5HTO - chains D and E of the 6 polymer chains in the assembly; structure by X-ray diffraction, 1.90 A resolution.

== Chain D (and E) ==
Molecule: L-lactate dehydrogenase
From: Plasmodium vivax
Notes: EC 1.1.1.27; chain E of this document is another copy of the same molecule, construct and numbering; everything in this record applies to it too
UniProt: Q4PRK9 (Q4PRK9_PLAVI); numbering as in UniProt (aligned over 1-316)
Chain sequence (346 residues; numbered -29 to 316; the number before each row is that of its first residue; numbers below 1 keep their minus sign (Met-29 is residue -29)):
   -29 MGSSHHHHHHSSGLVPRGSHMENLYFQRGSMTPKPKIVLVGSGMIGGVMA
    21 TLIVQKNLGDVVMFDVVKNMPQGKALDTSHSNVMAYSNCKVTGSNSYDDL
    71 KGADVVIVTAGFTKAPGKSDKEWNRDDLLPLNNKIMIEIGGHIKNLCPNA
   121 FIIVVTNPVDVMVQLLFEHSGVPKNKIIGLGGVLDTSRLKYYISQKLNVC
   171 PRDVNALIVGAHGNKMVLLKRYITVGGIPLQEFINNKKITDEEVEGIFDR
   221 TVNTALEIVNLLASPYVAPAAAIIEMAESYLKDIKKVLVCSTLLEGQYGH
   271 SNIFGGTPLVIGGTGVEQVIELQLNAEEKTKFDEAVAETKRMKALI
Not modelled in the structure: -29 to 3, 87-95 (chain E: -29 to 3, 87-94)
Sequence notes: expression tag (-29 to 0)

== How chain D and chain E interact ==
Contacting residue pairs (91; chain D residue first):
  Thr21(D) - Val237(E)
  Leu22(D) - Gln25(E)
  Gln25(D) - Leu22(E)
  Gln25(D) - Lys26(E)
  Lys26(D) - Gln25(E)
  Asn39(D) - Leu231(E)
  Met40(D) - Leu231(E)  hydrogen bond (backbone-backbone)
  Met40(D) - Leu232(E)
  Gly43(D) - Ile228(E)
  Gly43(D) - Leu231(E)
  Gly43(D) - Ala233(E)
  Lys44(D) - Ala233(E)
  Lys44(D) - Tyr236(E)
  Leu46(D) - Tyr162(E)
  Leu46(D) - Arg220(E)
  Leu46(D) - Glu227(E)
  Leu46(D) - Ile228(E)  hydrophobic
  Asp47(D) - Ile228(E)
  Asp47(D) - Ser234(E)
  Asp47(D) - Pro235(E)
  Asp47(D) - Tyr236(E)  hydrogen bond (side chain-backbone)
  Asp47(D) - Val237(E)  hydrogen bond (side chain-backbone)
  Asp47(D) - Ala238(E)  hydrogen bond (side chain-backbone)
  Asp47(D) - Pro239(E)
  Ser49(D) - Tyr161(E)
  His50(D) - Ser157(E)
  His50(D) - Arg158(E)  hydrogen bond
  His50(D) - Tyr162(E)  hydrogen bond
  His50(D) - Thr224(E)
  His50(D) - Ala238(E)
  Asn52(D) - Tyr161(E)
  Val53(D) - Ser157(E)
  Val53(D) - Lys160(E)
  Val53(D) - Pro171(E)  hydrophobic
  Val53(D) - Arg172(E)  hydrogen bond (backbone-side chain)
  Met54(D) - Ser157(E)
  Met54(D) - Arg172(E)
  Met54(D) - Ala238(E)
  Met54(D) - Ala241(E)
  Met54(D) - Ala242(E)
  Met54(D) - Glu245(E)
  Tyr56(D) - Cys170(E)  hydrophobic
  Tyr56(D) - Arg172(E)
  Tyr56(D) - Asp173(E)  hydrogen bond
  Ser57(D) - Pro171(E)
  Asn58(D) - Cys170(E)
  Asn58(D) - Pro171(E)
  Ser157(D) - His50(E)
  Ser157(D) - Val53(E)
  Ser157(D) - Met54(E)
  Arg158(D) - His50(E)  hydrogen bond
  Lys160(D) - Val53(E)
  Tyr161(D) - Ser49(E)
  Tyr161(D) - Asn52(E)
  Tyr162(D) - Leu46(E)
  Tyr162(D) - His50(E)  hydrogen bond
  Cys170(D) - Tyr56(E)  hydrophobic
  Cys170(D) - Asn58(E)
  Pro171(D) - Val53(E)  hydrophobic
  Pro171(D) - Ser57(E)
  Pro171(D) - Asn58(E)
  Arg172(D) - Val53(E)  hydrogen bond (side chain-backbone)
  Arg172(D) - Met54(E)
  Arg172(D) - Tyr56(E)
  Asp173(D) - Tyr56(E)  hydrogen bond
  Arg220(D) - Leu46(E)
  Thr224(D) - His50(E)
  Glu227(D) - Leu46(E)
  Ile228(D) - Gly43(E)
  Ile228(D) - Leu46(E)  hydrophobic
  Ile228(D) - Asp47(E)
  Leu231(D) - Asn39(E)
  Leu231(D) - Met40(E)  hydrogen bond (backbone-backbone)
  Leu231(D) - Gly43(E)
  Leu232(D) - Met40(E)
  Ala233(D) - Met40(E)
  Ala233(D) - Gly43(E)
  Ala233(D) - Lys44(E)
  Ser234(D) - Asp47(E)
  Pro235(D) - Asp47(E)
  Tyr236(D) - Asp47(E)  hydrogen bond (backbone-side chain)
  Val237(D) - Thr21(E)
  Val237(D) - Asp47(E)  hydrogen bond (backbone-side chain)
  Val237(D) - Thr48(E)
  Ala238(D) - Asp47(E)  hydrogen bond (backbone-side chain)
  Ala238(D) - His50(E)
  Ala238(D) - Met54(E)
  Pro239(D) - Asp47(E)
  Ala241(D) - Met54(E)
  Ala242(D) - Met54(E)
  Glu245(D) - Met54(E)
Also at the interface, not in a pair above, chain D (53 interface residues in all): Met14, Lys38, Gln42, Thr48, Ser51, Cys59, Lys60, Val153, Gln165, Val169
Also at the interface, not in a pair above, chain E (52 interface residues in all): Lys38, Gln42, Ser51, Cys59, Lys60, Val153, Gln165, Val169

== Overview ==
53 residues of chain D and 52 residues of chain E are in contact, with 16 hydrogen bonds. Among the polar
pairs are Asp47(D)-Tyr236(E), Asp47(D)-Val237(E) and Asp47(D)-Ala238(E).
Both chains are L-lactate dehydrogenase (Plasmodium vivax). Entry 5HTO (Crystal structure of Plasmodium Vivax
LDH in complex with a DNA aptamer called pL1 (tetrameric LDH ...) was determined by X-ray diffraction,
deposited together with 5HRU and 5HS4.
